1TNG - chain A; structure by X-ray diffraction, 1.80 A resolution.

[Chain A]
Name: Trypsin
From: Bos taurus
Notes: EC 3.4.21.4
Reference sequence: P00760 (TRY1_BOVIN); the construct lacks a stretch of the UniProt sequence and is renumbered around it, so the offset changes along the chain: 10-34 = UniProt 15-39; 37-67 = UniProt 40-70; 69-125 = UniProt 71-127; 127-130 = UniProt 128-131; 5 more segments
Chain sequence (229 residues; each row starts with the number of its first residue; note: 10 numbers in that range are skipped by the numbering (no residue carries them; nothing is unmodelled there)):
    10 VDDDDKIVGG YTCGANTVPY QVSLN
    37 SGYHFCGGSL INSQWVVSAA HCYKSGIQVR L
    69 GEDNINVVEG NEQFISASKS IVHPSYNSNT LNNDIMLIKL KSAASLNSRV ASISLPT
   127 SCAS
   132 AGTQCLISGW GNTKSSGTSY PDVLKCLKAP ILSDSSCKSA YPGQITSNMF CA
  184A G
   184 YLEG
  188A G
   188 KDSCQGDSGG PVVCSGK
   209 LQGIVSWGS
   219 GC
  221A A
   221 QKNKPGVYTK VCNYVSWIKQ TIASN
Unresolved in the structure: 10-15
Disulfides: Cys22-Cys157, Cys42-Cys58, Cys128-Cys232, Cys136-Cys201, Cys168-Cys182, Cys191-Cys220
Metal / ion sites: Ca2+: Glu70, Asn72, Val75, Glu80
Residues lining bound ligands: aminomethylcyclohexane (AMC): Asp189, Ser190, Cys191, Gln192, Ser195, Val213, Ser214, Trp215, Gly216, Gly219, Cys220, Gly226

[Summary]
Chain A binds aminomethylcyclohexane. The Ca2+ site is built by Glu70, Asn72, Val75 and Glu80.
Chain A is Trypsin (Bos taurus); the structure, Prediction of novel serine protease inhibitors, was determined
by X-ray diffraction (same publication as 1TNH, 1TNI, 1TNJ, 1TNK and 1TNL).
